PDB entry 6RER | electron microscopy, 2.90 A resolution | chains V and Z of the 20 polymer chains in the assembly

[Chain V]
Name: ATP synthase subunit alpha
Organism: Polytomella sp. Pringsheim 198.80
Reference sequence: A0ZW40 (A0ZW40_9CHLO); residue numbers follow UniProt; this construct covers 1-562
Sequence (562 residues; each row starts with the number of its first residue):
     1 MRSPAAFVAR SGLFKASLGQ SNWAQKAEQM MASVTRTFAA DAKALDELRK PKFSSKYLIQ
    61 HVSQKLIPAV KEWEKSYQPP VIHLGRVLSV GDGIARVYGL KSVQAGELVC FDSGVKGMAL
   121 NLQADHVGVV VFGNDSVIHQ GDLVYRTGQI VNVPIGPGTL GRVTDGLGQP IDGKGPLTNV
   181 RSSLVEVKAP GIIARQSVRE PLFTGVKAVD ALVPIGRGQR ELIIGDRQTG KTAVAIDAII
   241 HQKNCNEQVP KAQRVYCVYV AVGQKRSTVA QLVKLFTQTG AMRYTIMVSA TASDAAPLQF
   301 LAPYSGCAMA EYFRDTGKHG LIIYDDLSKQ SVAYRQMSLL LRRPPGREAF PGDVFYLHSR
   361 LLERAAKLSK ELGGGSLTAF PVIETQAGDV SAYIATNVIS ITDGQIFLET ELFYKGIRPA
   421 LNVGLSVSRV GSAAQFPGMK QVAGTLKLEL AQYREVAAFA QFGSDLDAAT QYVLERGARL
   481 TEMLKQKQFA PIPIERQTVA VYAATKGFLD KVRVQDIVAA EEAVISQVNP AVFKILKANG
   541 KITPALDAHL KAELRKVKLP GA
Unresolved in the structure: 1-42
Differences from the reference sequence: conflict Arg266 (Lys in A0ZW40)
Bound ions: Mg2+: Thr232 (together with ATP)
Residues lining bound ligands: ATP (adenosine-5'-triphosphate): Asp226, Arg227, Gln228, Thr229, Gly230, Lys231, Thr232, Ala233, Asp326, Glu384, Phe413, Arg418, Pro419, Gln486, Lys487, Gln488
What the authors report for this chain:
  - binding site for the ligand ADP: Arg429

[Chain Z]
Name: ATP synthase subunit beta
Organism: Polytomella sp. Pringsheim 198.80
Notes: EC 7.1.2.2
Reference sequence: A0ZW41 (A0ZW41_9CHLO); residues 1-574 here = UniProt positions 1-574
Sequence (574 residues; row label = number of the first residue in the row):
     1 MALRYAAGLA KNVVQRQGAS LNIARAFAAE PAPAIDAGYV SQVIGPVVDV RFDGELPSIL
    61 SSLEVEGHSV RLVLEVAQHM GDNTVRCIAM DSTDGLVRGQ KVVDTGSPIK VPVGRGTLGR
   121 IMNVIGEPVD EQGPIDAADI WSIHREAPEF TEQSTEQEIL VTGIKVVDLL APYQRGGKIG
   181 LFGGAGVGKT VLIMELINNV AKAHGGFSVF AGVGERTREG NDLYREMIES GVIKLGAERG
   241 NSKCTLVYGQ MNEPPGARAR VALTGLTVAE YFRDIEGQDV LLFVDNIFRF TQANSEVSAL
   301 LGRIPSAVGY QPTLATDLGG LQERITTTTK GSITSVQAVY VPADDLTDPA PATTFAHLDA
   361 TTVLSRSIAE LGIYPAVDPL DSTSRMLNPN VIGAEHYNVA RGVQKVLQDY KNLQDIIAIL
   421 GMDELSEEDK LTVARARKIQ RFLSQPFQVA EVFTGTPGKY VDLADTISGF QGVLTGKYDD
   481 LPEMAFYMVG DIKEVKEKAD KMAKDIASRK EADNKKVSEE LKDIPSLDKL VSEIKEVVIE
   541 EDDGLEEDFK AEALSSETVV LNEEGKSVPL PKKN
Unresolved in the structure: 1-32
Differences from the reference sequence: conflict Ala350 (Gly in A0ZW41), Leu387 (Arg in A0ZW41)
Bound ions: Mg2+: Thr190, Glu215 (together with ADP)
Residues lining bound ligands:
  - ADP (adenosine-5'-diphosphate): Ala185, Gly186, Val187, Gly188, Lys189, Thr190, Val191, Arg216, Glu219, Tyr374, Pro375, Phe447, Ala450, Phe453, Thr454
  - ATP (adenosine-5'-triphosphate): Ser384, Arg385, Leu387, Asn388, Tyr397, Arg401

[How chain V and chain Z interact]
Pairs across the interface - 158 pairs, chain V then chain Z:
  Pro80(V) with Glu563(Z)
  Val81(V) with Glu563(Z), hydrogen bond (backbone-side chain)
  Ile82(V) with Glu563(Z), hydrogen bond (backbone-side chain)
  His83(V) with Leu561(Z); Asn562(Z); Glu563(Z)
  Leu84(V) with Leu561(Z); Asn562(Z); Glu563(Z)
  Gly99(V) with Arg98(Z), hydrogen bond (backbone-side chain)
  Leu100(V) with Arg98(Z), hydrogen bond (backbone-side chain)
  Lys101(V) with Arg98(Z)
  Ser102(V) with Val97(Z)
  Val103(V) with Leu96(Z); Val97(Z)
  Gln104(V) with Gly95(Z), hydrogen bond (side chain-backbone); Leu96(Z); Val97(Z)
  Ala105(V) with Val43(Z), hydrophobic; Thr93(Z); Asp94(Z); Gly95(Z), hydrogen bond (backbone-backbone); Leu96(Z), hydrogen bond (backbone-backbone)
  Gly106(V) with Asp94(Z)
  Cys110(V) with Thr558(Z); Val560(Z), hydrophobic; Leu570(Z), hydrophobic
  Asp112(V) with Lys573(Z); Asn574(Z), hydrogen bond (backbone-side chain)
  Ser113(V) with Asn574(Z), hydrogen bond (backbone-side chain)
  Leu120(V) with Val43(Z)
  Asn121(V) with Val43(Z)
  Leu122(V) with Gln42(Z); Val43(Z), hydrogen bond (backbone-backbone); Leu96(Z); Arg98(Z)
  Gln123(V) with Gln42(Z), hydrogen bond; Ile44(Z); Arg98(Z), hydrogen bond (backbone-side chain)
  Ala124(V) with Ser41(Z); Gln42(Z)
  His126(V) with Arg98(Z), hydrogen bond (backbone-side chain)
  Val127(V) with Arg98(Z)
  Tyr145(V) with Val560(Z), hydrophobic; Leu570(Z), hydrophobic; Pro571(Z)
  Arg146(V) with Val560(Z); Leu561(Z), hydrogen bond (backbone-backbone)
  Thr147(V) with Val559(Z); Leu561(Z)
  Gly148(V) with Leu561(Z)
  Ile150(V) with Gly95(Z)
  Pro154(V) with Leu554(Z), hydrophobic
  Ile155(V) with Phe549(Z)
  Gly156(V) with Phe549(Z)
  Pro157(V) with Leu545(Z), hydrophobic; Phe549(Z)
  Asn179(V) with Phe549(Z); Ala551(Z)
  Val180(V) with Phe549(Z); Ala551(Z); Glu552(Z)
  Arg181(V) with Phe549(Z); Lys550(Z); Glu552(Z)
  Ser182(V) with Glu552(Z), hydrogen bond
  Lys188(V) with Asp91(Z), salt bridge; Asn252(Z); Glu253(Z), salt bridge
  Ala189(V) with Asn252(Z)
  Pro190(V) with Thr217(Z)
  Gly191(V) with Thr217(Z)
  Ile192(V) with Ile121(Z), hydrophobic; Thr217(Z); Asn221(Z); Tyr248(Z), hydrophobic
  Ile193(V) with Val129(Z); Asp130(Z); Glu131(Z); Tyr224(Z), hydrophobic
  Arg195(V) with Thr217(Z); Arg218(Z); Asn221(Z)
  Gln196(V) with Asn221(Z)
  Arg220(V) with Arg216(Z); Arg218(Z)
  Glu247(V) with Ile539(Z)
  Gln248(V) with Val537(Z); Ile539(Z)
  Val249(V) with Ile539(Z)
  Lys251(V) with Asp543(Z)
  Arg254(V) with Glu540(Z), hydrogen bond (side chain-backbone); Asp543(Z), salt bridge
  Tyr256(V) with Asp543(Z), hydrogen bond; Leu545(Z)
  Tyr284(V) with Asp543(Z)
  Tyr312(V) with Leu545(Z), hydrogen bond (side chain-backbone); Phe549(Z), hydrophobic
  Phe313(V) with Leu545(Z), hydrophobic
  Lys318(V) with Leu545(Z)
  Arg343(V) with Leu300(Z)
  Pro344(V) with Ala299(Z); Pro305(Z), hydrophobic
  Pro345(V) with Gly309(Z)
  Gly346(V) with Val308(Z); Gly309(Z)
  Arg347(V) with Val308(Z); Ala343(Z); Asp345(Z), salt bridge; Asp348(Z), salt bridge
  Gly352(V) with Glu296(Z)
  Asp353(V) with Glu296(Z)
  Phe355(V) with Met251(Z), hydrophobic; Arg289(Z); Gln292(Z)
  Tyr356(V) with Glu253(Z); Pro254(Z); Pro255(Z); Arg258(Z); Glu296(Z)
  Ser359(V) with Met251(Z), hydrogen bond (side chain-backbone)
  Glu363(V) with Arg216(Z); Thr217(Z), hydrogen bond; Met251(Z); Asn252(Z)
  Ser391(V) with Ala343(Z); Asp344(Z)
  Thr396(V) with Ala185(Z); Tyr340(Z), hydrogen bond (backbone-side chain); Pro342(Z), hydrogen bond (side chain-backbone)
  Asn397(V) with Tyr340(Z)
  Ile399(V) with Ala185(Z); Arg216(Z), hydrogen bond (backbone-side chain)
  Ser400(V) with Ala185(Z); Arg216(Z); Met251(Z); Arg289(Z)
  Ile401(V) with Arg216(Z), hydrogen bond (backbone-side chain); Met251(Z), hydrophobic
  Thr402(V) with Arg216(Z), hydrogen bond (backbone-side chain)
  Asp403(V) with Arg218(Z), salt bridge
  Leu425(V) with Glu370(Z)
  Arg429(V) with Phe453(Z)
  Val430(V) with Arg218(Z)
  Ser432(V) with Phe453(Z)
  Tyr472(V) with Arg509(Z)
  Asn529(V) with Leu527(Z)
  Ala531(V) with Val531(Z), hydrophobic
  Ile535(V) with Leu530(Z); Val531(Z); Ile534(Z), hydrophobic
  Ala538(V) with Ile534(Z), hydrophobic
  Ala545(V) with Ile524(Z), hydrophobic
  Ala548(V) with Ile524(Z), hydrophobic
  His549(V) with Glu520(Z), salt bridge; Ile524(Z); Ser526(Z); Leu527(Z)
Interface residues without a listed pair, chain V (100 interface residues in all): Phe111, Gly114, Asp142, Leu160, Glu186, Ser197, Pro250, Arg283, Arg360, Val390, Ala392, Tyr393, Ser464, Pro544
Interface residues without a listed pair, chain Z (84 interface residues in all): Gly214, Gly220, Arg225, Arg366, Asp423, Val452, Lys516, Pro525, Val538, Asp542, Glu546, Gly565

[Overview]
100 residues of chain V and 84 residues of chain Z are in contact, with 25 hydrogen bonds and 7 salt bridges.
Polar contacts include Lys188(V)-Asp91(Z), Lys188(V)-Glu253(Z) and Arg254(V)-Asp543(Z). Bound to chain V: ATP.
Chain Z binds ATP and ADP. The paper reports a binding site for the ligand ADP at Arg429(V).
Here chain V is ATP synthase subunit alpha and chain Z is ATP synthase subunit beta, both from Polytomella sp.
Pringsheim 198.80. Entry 6RER (Cryo-EM structure of Polytomella F-ATP synthase, Rotary substate 3B, focussed
refinement of F1 head and rotor) was determined by electron microscopy, deposited together with 6RD4, 6RD5,
6RD6, 6RD7, 6RD8, 6RD9 and 46 further entries.
